7LPR - chains A and P; structure by X-ray diffraction, 2.05 A resolution.

# Chain A
Protein: Alpha-lytic protease
From: Lysobacter enzymogenes
Notes: EC 3.4.21.12
Reference sequence: P00778 (PRLA_LYSEN); the construct lacks a stretch of the UniProt sequence and is renumbered around it, so the offset changes along the chain: 16-19 = UniProt 202-205; 29-35 = UniProt 206-212; 39-48 = UniProt 213-222; 49-59 = UniProt 227-237; 12 more segments
Sequence (198 residues; numbered 16 to 244 plus 22 insertion-coded residues; 53 numbers in that range are skipped by the numbering (no residue carries them; nothing is unmodelled there); the number before each row is that of its first residue; a row labelled like 15A-15B holds insertion residues (15A, then the next letters in order)):
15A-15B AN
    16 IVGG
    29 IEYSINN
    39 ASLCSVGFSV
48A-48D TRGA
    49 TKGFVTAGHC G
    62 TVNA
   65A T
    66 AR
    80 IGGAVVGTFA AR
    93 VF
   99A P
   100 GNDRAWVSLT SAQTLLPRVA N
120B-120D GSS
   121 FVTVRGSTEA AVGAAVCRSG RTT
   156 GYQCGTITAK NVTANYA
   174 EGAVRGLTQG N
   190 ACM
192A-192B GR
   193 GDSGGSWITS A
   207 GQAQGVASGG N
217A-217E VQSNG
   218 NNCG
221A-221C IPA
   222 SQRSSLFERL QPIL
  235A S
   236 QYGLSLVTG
Construct notes: conflict Ala213 (Met357 in P00778)
Disulfides: Cys42-Cys58, Cys137-Cys159, Cys191-Cys220
Curated features (UniProtKB/Swiss-Prot):
  - active site (Charge relay system): His57, Asp102, Ser195

# Chain P
Protein: Methoxysuccinyl-ala-ala-pro-leucine boronic acid inhibitor
Sequence (5 residues; each row starts with the number of its first residue; the depositors numbered this strand downwards along its sequence, so these rows (ascending numbers) run in the REVERSE of the deposited 5'-to-3' order):
     1 LPAAX
Not modelled in the structure: 5
Modified residues: Leu1 (leucine boronic acid; BLE); MSU (succinic acid monomethyl ester) at position 5

# Chain A / chain P interface
Residue-residue contacts - 21 pairs, chain A then chain P:
  His57(A) - Leu1(P)
  His57(A) - Pro2(P)
  Asn170(A) - Ala4(P)
  Tyr171(A) - Pro2(P)
  Tyr171(A) - Ala3(P)
  Tyr171(A) - Ala4(P)
  Glu174(A) - Pro2(P)
  Met192(A) - Leu1(P)
  Gly192A(A) - Leu1(P)
  Arg192B(A) - Leu1(P)
  Gly193(A) - Leu1(P)
  Asp194(A) - Leu1(P)
  Ser195(A) - Leu1(P)  covalent bond
  Ser214(A) - Leu1(P)  hydrogen bond (backbone-backbone)
  Ser214(A) - Pro2(P)
  Gly215(A) - Leu1(P)
  Gly215(A) - Ala3(P)
  Gly216(A) - Leu1(P)
  Gly216(A) - Ala3(P)  hydrogen bond (backbone-backbone)
  Gly216(A) - Ala4(P)
  Val217A(A) - Leu1(P)
Other interface residues (no listed pair), chain A (19 interface residues in all): Cys42, Phe94, Ala169, Asn217, Leu227

# In short
The interface between chain A and chain P involves 19 residues on one side and 4 on the other; the contacts
include 1 covalent bond and 2 hydrogen bonds. Backbone hydrogen bonds pair Ser214(A)-Leu1(P) and
Gly216(A)-Ala3(P). From UniProt: 3 active-site residues on chain A.
Here chain A is Alpha-lytic protease (Lysobacter enzymogenes) and chain P is
Methoxysuccinyl-ala-ala-pro-leucine boronic acid inhibitor. Entry 7LPR (Structural basis for broad specificity
in alpha-lytic protease mutants) was determined by X-ray diffraction, deposited together with 2LPR, 3LPR,
5LPR, 6LPR, 8LPR and 9LPR.
